6U3O - chains E and F of the 5 polymer chains in the assembly; structure by X-ray diffraction, 2.74 A resolution.

Chain E:
Protein: MHC class II HLA-DQ-alpha chain
Source organism: Homo sapiens
UniProt: O19705 (O19705_HUMAN); the construct lacks a stretch of the UniProt sequence and is renumbered around it, so the offset changes along the chain: -1 to 9 = UniProt 1-11; 10-52 = UniProt 13-55; 54-181 = UniProt 56-183
Amino-acid sequence (191 residues; row label = number of the first residue in the row; note: 1 number in that range is skipped by the numbering (no residue carries it; nothing is unmodelled there); numbers below 1 keep their minus sign (Glu-1 is residue -1)):
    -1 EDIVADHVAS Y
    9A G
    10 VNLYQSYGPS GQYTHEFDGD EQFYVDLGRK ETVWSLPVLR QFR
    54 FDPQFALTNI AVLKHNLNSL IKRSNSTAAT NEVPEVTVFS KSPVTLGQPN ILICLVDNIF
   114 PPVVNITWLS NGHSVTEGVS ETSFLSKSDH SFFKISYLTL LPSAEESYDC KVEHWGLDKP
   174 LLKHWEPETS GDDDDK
Unresolved in the structure: -1 to 0, 182-189
Construct notes: conflict Ser44 (Cys47 in O19705); expression tag (182-189)
Cystine bridges: Cys107-Cys163
Glycans and other covalent adducts: N-acetylglucosamine (NAG) linked to Asn118

Chain F:
Protein: MHC class II HLA-DQ-beta-1
Source organism: Homo sapiens
UniProt: O19712 (O19712_HUMAN); residues 1-192 here = UniProt positions 1-192
Amino-acid sequence (206 residues; numbered -5 to 200; the number before each row is that of its first residue; numbers below 1 keep their minus sign (Gly-5 is residue -5)):
    -5 GGSGASRDSP EDFVYQFKGM CYFTNGTERV RLVSRSIYNR EEIVRFDSDV GEFRAVTLLG
    55 LPAAEYWNSQ KDILERKRAA VDRVCRHNYQ LELRTTLQRR VEPTVTISPS RTEALNHHNL
   115 LVCSVTDFYP AQIKVRWFRN DQEETAGVVS TPLIRNGDWT FQILVMLEMT PQRGDVYTCH
   175 VEHPSLQSPI TVEWRAQSTG GDDDDK
Unresolved in the structure: -5 to 2, 105-111, 191-200
Construct notes: expression tag (-5 to 0, 193-200)
Cystine bridges: Cys15-Cys79, Cys117-Cys173

How chain E and chain F interact:
Pairs across the interface - 118 pairs, chain E then chain F:
  Ala3(E) - Phe17(F)
  Ala3(E) - Thr18(F)
  Asp4(E) - Phe17(F)  hydrogen bond (backbone-backbone)
  Asp4(E) - Thr18(F)
  Asp4(E) - Asn19(F)  hydrogen bond (side chain-backbone)
  His5(E) - Cys15(F)
  His5(E) - Tyr16(F)
  His5(E) - Phe17(F)  hydrogen bond (backbone-backbone)
  His5(E) - Leu91(F)
  Val6(E) - Met14(F)  hydrophobic
  Val6(E) - Cys15(F)
  Val6(E) - Tyr16(F)  hydrophobic
  Ala7(E) - Gly13(F)
  Ala7(E) - Met14(F)
  Ala7(E) - Cys15(F)  hydrogen bond (backbone-backbone)
  Ser8(E) - Gly13(F)
  Ser8(E) - Met14(F)
  Tyr9(E) - Gly13(F)  hydrogen bond (backbone-backbone)
  Tyr9(E) - Cys15(F)  hydrophobic
  Tyr9(E) - Val78(F)  hydrophobic
  Tyr9(E) - Asn82(F)
  Tyr9(E) - Glu86(F)  hydrogen bond
  Gly9A(E) - Phe11(F)
  Gly9A(E) - Lys12(F)
  Gly9A(E) - Gly13(F)  hydrogen bond (backbone-backbone)
  Val10(E) - Phe11(F)
  Asn11(E) - Tyr9(F)
  Asn11(E) - Gln10(F)
  Asn11(E) - Phe11(F)  hydrogen bond (backbone-backbone)
  Leu12(E) - Val8(F)  hydrophobic
  Leu12(E) - Tyr9(F)
  Tyr13(E) - Val8(F)
  Tyr13(E) - Tyr9(F)  hydrogen bond (backbone-backbone)
  Gln14(E) - Asp6(F)
  Gln14(E) - Phe7(F)
  Gln14(E) - Val8(F)
  Ser15(E) - Asp6(F)  hydrogen bond
  Ser15(E) - Phe7(F)  hydrogen bond (backbone-backbone)
  Tyr16(E) - Asp6(F)  hydrogen bond (backbone-side chain)
  Phe26(E) - Glu86(F)
  Phe26(E) - Thr90(F)
  Phe26(E) - Trp153(F)
  Asp27(E) - Arg149(F)  hydrogen bond (backbone-side chain)
  Gly28(E) - Arg149(F)  hydrogen bond (backbone-side chain)
  Asp29(E) - Tyr123(F)
  Asp29(E) - Arg149(F)  salt bridge
  Asp29(E) - Trp153(F)
  Glu30(E) - Trp153(F)  hydrogen bond (backbone-side chain)
  Gln31(E) - Glu86(F)  hydrogen bond
  Gln31(E) - Thr90(F)
  Gln31(E) - Trp153(F)
  Leu45(E) - Arg93(F)
  Leu45(E) - Trp153(F)  hydrophobic
  Leu48(E) - Thr89(F)
  Phe51(E) - Leu85(F)  hydrophobic
  Phe51(E) - Thr89(F)
  Leu66(E) - Tyr9(F)  hydrophobic
  Leu66(E) - Phe11(F)  hydrophobic
  Asn69(E) - Tyr9(F)
  Leu70(E) - Phe7(F)
  Leu70(E) - Val8(F)
  Leu70(E) - Tyr9(F)  hydrophobic
  Leu70(E) - Tyr32(F)  hydrophobic
  Leu73(E) - Tyr32(F)  hydrophobic
  Leu73(E) - Ile37(F)  hydrophobic
  Leu73(E) - Leu53(F)  hydrophobic
  Ile74(E) - Phe7(F)  hydrophobic
  Ile74(E) - Tyr32(F)
  Arg76(E) - Leu53(F)
  Arg76(E) - Pro56(F)
  Ser77(E) - Tyr32(F)  hydrogen bond
  Ser77(E) - Leu53(F)
  Ser79(E) - Phe7(F)
  Thr80(E) - Phe7(F)
  Thr80(E) - Tyr32(F)  hydrogen bond (backbone-side chain)
  Thr80(E) - Asn33(F)  hydrogen bond (backbone-side chain)
  Ala81(E) - Glu5(F)
  Ala81(E) - Asp6(F)
  Ala81(E) - Phe7(F)  hydrophobic
  Ala81(E) - Asn33(F)
  Ala82(E) - Asp6(F)  hydrogen bond (backbone-backbone)
  Ala82(E) - Asn33(F)
  Asn84(E) - Ser3(F)  hydrogen bond
  Glu85(E) - Arg34(F)  salt bridge
  Phe92(E) - Ile148(F)  hydrophobic
  Phe92(E) - Asn150(F)
  Phe92(E) - Gln156(F)
  Ser93(E) - Gln156(F)  hydrogen bond (backbone-side chain)
  Lys94(E) - Thr120(F)
  Lys94(E) - Asp121(F)  salt bridge
  Lys94(E) - Asp152(F)  salt bridge
  Lys94(E) - Thr154(F)  hydrogen bond
  Lys94(E) - Gln156(F)  hydrogen bond (backbone-side chain)
  Pro96(E) - Thr100(F)
  Pro96(E) - Ser118(F)
  Pro96(E) - Thr120(F)
  Ile106(E) - Asn150(F)
  Phe113(E) - Val8(F)  hydrophobic
  Phe113(E) - Gln10(F)
  Phe113(E) - Asn33(F)
  Phe113(E) - Arg34(F)
  Pro114(E) - Asp6(F)
  Ser139(E) - Lys12(F)
  Lys140(E) - Lys12(F)  hydrogen bond (backbone-side chain)
  Asp142(E) - Arg34(F)  salt bridge
  His143(E) - Gln10(F)  hydrogen bond (backbone-side chain)
  His143(E) - Lys12(F)  hydrogen bond
  His143(E) - Ile31(F)
  His143(E) - Arg34(F)
  His143(E) - Glu36(F)  salt bridge
  Ser144(E) - Arg34(F)
  Phe145(E) - Gln10(F)
  Ile148(E) - Asn150(F)
  Ile148(E) - Gly151(F)
  Tyr150(E) - Asn150(F)  hydrogen bond (side chain-backbone)
  Tyr150(E) - Gly151(F)  hydrogen bond (side chain-backbone)
  Tyr150(E) - Asp152(F)  hydrogen bond (side chain-backbone)
  Trp168(E) - Pro4(F)
Interface residues without a listed pair, chain E (62 interface residues in all): Ile1, Val2, Val47, Gln50, Ser95, Asn111, Pro115, Val116, Thr135
Interface residues without a listed pair, chain F (52 interface residues in all): Gly20, Arg29, Trp61, Tyr83, Arg88, Phe155

Overview:
The interface between chain E and chain F involves 62 residues on one side and 52 on the other; the contacts
include 30 hydrogen bonds and 6 salt bridges. Polar pairs include Asp29(E)-Arg149(F), Glu85(E)-Arg34(F) and
Lys94(E)-Asp121(F). N-acetylglucosamine is covalently linked to Asn118(E).
Chain E is MHC class II HLA-DQ-alpha chain and chain F is MHC class II HLA-DQ-beta-1, both from Homo sapiens;
the structure, JR51 DQ2-p.aeru-alpha2a complex, was determined by X-ray diffraction (same publication as 6U3M
and 6U3N).
